7FJ1 - chains 2 and x of the 51 polymer chains in the assembly; structure by electron microscopy, 4.43 A resolution (low resolution: residue-level contacts below are approximate; hydrogen-bond / salt-bridge calls are withheld).

[Chain 2 (and x)]
Molecule: Triplex capsid protein 2
Organism: Suid alphaherpesvirus 1
Notes: chain x of this document is another copy of the same molecule, construct and numbering; everything in this record applies to it too
UniProtKB: G3G8T3 (G3G8T3_9ALPH); residues 1-296 here = UniProt positions 1-296
Amino-acid sequence (296 residues; row label = number of the first residue in the row):
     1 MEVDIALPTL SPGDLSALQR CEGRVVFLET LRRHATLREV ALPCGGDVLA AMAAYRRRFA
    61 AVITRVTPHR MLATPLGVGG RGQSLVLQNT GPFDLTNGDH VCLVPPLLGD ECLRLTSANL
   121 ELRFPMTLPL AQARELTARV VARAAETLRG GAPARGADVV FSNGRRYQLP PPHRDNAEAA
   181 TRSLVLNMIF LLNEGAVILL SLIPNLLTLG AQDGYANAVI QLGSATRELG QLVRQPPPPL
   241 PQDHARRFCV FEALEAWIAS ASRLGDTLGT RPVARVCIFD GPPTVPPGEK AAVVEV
Unresolved in the structure: 149-167 (chain x: fully traced)

[Chain 2 / chain x interface]
Residue-residue contacts (87; chain 2 residue first):
  Arg-81(2) with Gly-77(x); Val-296(x)
  Gly-82(2) with Gly-79(x)
  Thr-96(2) with Arg-57(x)
  Asn-97(2) with Arg-57(x)
  Gly-98(2) with Arg-57(x); Phe-59(x)
  Asp-99(2) with Arg-57(x)
  Leu-130(2) with Asp-266(x)
  Ala-131(2) with Arg-263(x)
  Arg-134(2) with Ser-262(x)
  Glu-135(2) with Arg-263(x)
  Ala-138(2) with Glu-255(x); Ile-258(x); Ala-259(x)
  Val-141(2) with Ile-258(x)
  Ala-142(2) with Glu-255(x)
  Ala-145(2) with Phe-251(x)
  Glu-146(2) with Phe-251(x)
  Leu-148(2) with Gln-231(x); Val-233(x); Gln-235(x)
  Arg-174(2) with Gln-231(x)
  Arg-182(2) with Leu-222(x); Ser-224(x); Thr-226(x)
  Leu-186(2) with Gly-223(x)
  Met-188(2) with Leu-199(x)
  Ile-189(2) with Leu-199(x)
  Phe-190(2) with Val-219(x)
  Leu-192(2) with Leu-199(x)
  Ile-198(2) with Arg-149(x)
  Leu-199(2) with Leu-192(x)
  Leu-200(2) with Asn-193(x)
  Leu-202(2) with Ile-189(x)
  Ile-203(2) with Asn-193(x)
  Asn-205(2) with Leu-148(x)
  Leu-206(2) with Ile-189(x)
  Leu-209(2) with Leu-148(x)
  Ala-216(2) with Leu-186(x)
  Val-219(2) with Leu-186(x); Asn-187(x)
  Ile-220(2) with Phe-190(x)
  Gln-221(2) with Phe-190(x); Ser-260(x)
  Gly-223(2) with Ala-253(x)
  Ser-224(2) with Phe-190(x); Glu-194(x)
  Ala-225(2) with Ile-198(x); Phe-248(x); Ala-253(x)
  Thr-226(2) with Phe-190(x); Glu-194(x); Val-197(x)
  Glu-228(2) with Phe-248(x)
  Leu-229(2) with Val-197(x)
  His-244(2) with Arg-155(x)
  Ala-245(2) with Arg-155(x)
  Arg-246(2) with Arg-155(x)
  Arg-247(2) with Arg-155(x)
  Phe-248(2) with Arg-139(x); Ala-157(x)
  Phe-251(2) with Glu-135(x); Ala-138(x); Arg-139(x); Ala-142(x)
  Leu-254(2) with Val-141(x); Leu-192(x)
  Glu-255(2) with Arg-134(x); Glu-135(x); Ala-138(x)
  Trp-257(2) with Met-188(x); Leu-191(x); Leu-192(x); Leu-264(x)
  Ile-258(2) with Thr-137(x); Leu-268(x)
  Ala-259(2) with Arg-134(x)
  Ala-261(2) with Gly-265(x)
  Ser-262(2) with Gly-265(x); Thr-270(x)
  Leu-264(2) with Ala-261(x)
  Pro-272(2) with Arg-271(x)
  Arg-275(2) with Arg-56(x); Arg-58(x); Phe-59(x)
  Phe-279(2) with Leu-31(x)
Interface residues without a listed pair, chain 2 (67 interface residues in all): Glu-178, Thr-181, Val-185, Leu-191, Val-250, Val-276, Cys-277, Ile-278, Val-294
Interface residues without a listed pair, chain x (68 interface residues in all): Thr-30, Arg-32, Val-78, Arg-182, Gly-195, Ala-196, Ile-203, Tyr-215, Ala-225, Glu-228, Arg-234, Glu-252, Trp-257

[Summary]
Chain 2 and chain x form an interface of 67 and 68 residues respectively.
Chain 2 and chain x are both Triplex capsid protein 2 (Suid alphaherpesvirus 1); the structure, Cryo-EM
structure of pseudorabies virus C-capsid, was determined by electron microscopy, deposited together with 7FJ3.
